7TGM - chains A and B; structure by X-ray diffraction, 2.50 A resolution.

# Chain A (and B)
Name: Desferrioxamine synthetase DesD
Source organism: Streptomyces griseoflavus
Notes: chain B of this document is another copy of the same molecule, construct and numbering; everything in this record applies to it too
Amino-acid sequence (612 residues; row label = number of the first residue in the row; numbers below 1 keep their minus sign (Met-19 is residue -19)):
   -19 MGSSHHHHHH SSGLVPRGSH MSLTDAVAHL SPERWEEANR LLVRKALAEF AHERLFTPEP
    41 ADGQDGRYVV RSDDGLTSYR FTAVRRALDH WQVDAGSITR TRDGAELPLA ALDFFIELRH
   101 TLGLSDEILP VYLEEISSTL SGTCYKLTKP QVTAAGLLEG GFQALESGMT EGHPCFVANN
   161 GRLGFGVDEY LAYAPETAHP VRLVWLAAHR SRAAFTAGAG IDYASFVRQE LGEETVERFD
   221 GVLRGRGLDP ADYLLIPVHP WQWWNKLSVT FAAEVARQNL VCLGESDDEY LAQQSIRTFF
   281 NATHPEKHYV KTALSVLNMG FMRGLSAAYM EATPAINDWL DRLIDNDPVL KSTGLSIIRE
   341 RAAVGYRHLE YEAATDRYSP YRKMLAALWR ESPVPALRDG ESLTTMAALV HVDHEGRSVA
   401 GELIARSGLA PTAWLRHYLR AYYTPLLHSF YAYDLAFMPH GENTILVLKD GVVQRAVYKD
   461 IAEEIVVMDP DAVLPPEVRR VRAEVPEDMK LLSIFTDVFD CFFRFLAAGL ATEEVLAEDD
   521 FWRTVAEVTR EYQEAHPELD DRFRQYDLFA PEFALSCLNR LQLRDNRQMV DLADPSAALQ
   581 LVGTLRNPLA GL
Disordered / not traced: -19 to -1 (chain B: -19 to 0)
Ion coordination: Mg2+: Glu442, Asn443, Asp460 (together with LMS, phosphate ion)
Ligand contacts: I3U / LMS: Gly152, His153, Pro154, Phe156, Asn159, Gln274, Ser275, Ile276, Asn298, Met299, Phe301, Arg303, Ala387, Met438, His440, Gly441, Glu442, Asn443, Asp460, Glu464, Thr496, Asp497, Leu558, Leu561, Met569, Val570, Leu579
What the authors report for this chain:
  - binding site for the ligand I3U: Phe156, Met299, Arg303, Met438, Thr496, Asp497, Leu558, Leu561, Met569, Val570, Leu579
  - contacts within the chain: Met299-Met569 (hydrophobic contact), Phe301-Val570 (hydrophobic contact)
  - conformationally variable residues (order/disorder transition): Asn566 to Ser576

# Chain A / chain B interface
Pairs across the interface (82; chain A residue first):
  Ser2(A) - Trp244(B)
  Leu3(A) - Val184(B)  hydrophobic
  Leu3(A) - Trp243(B)
  Leu3(A) - Trp244(B)  hydrophobic
  Leu3(A) - Cys262(B)  hydrophobic
  Leu3(A) - Gly264(B)
  Leu3(A) - Glu265(B)
  Thr4(A) - Cys262(B)
  Ala6(A) - Trp244(B)  hydrophobic
  Val7(A) - Trp243(B)  hydrophobic
  Leu10(A) - Ser248(B)
  Leu10(A) - Ala256(B)
  Ser11(A) - Ala256(B)
  Pro12(A) - Ala256(B)
  Pro12(A) - Gln258(B)
  Trp15(A) - Ala253(B)  hydrophobic
  Trp15(A) - Ala256(B)  hydrophobic
  Trp15(A) - Arg257(B)
  Leu92(A) - Ala253(B)  hydrophobic
  Asp93(A) - Glu350(B)
  Ile96(A) - Glu350(B)
  Arg99(A) - Ala353(B)  hydrogen bond (side chain-backbone)
  Arg99(A) - Ala354(B)
  Leu109(A) - Ala354(B)  hydrophobic
  Pro110(A) - Tyr351(B)
  Pro110(A) - Ala354(B)
  Pro110(A) - Thr355(B)
  Pro110(A) - Tyr361(B)  hydrophobic
  Val111(A) - Tyr361(B)
  Leu113(A) - Tyr351(B)
  Leu113(A) - Ala354(B)  hydrophobic
  Glu114(A) - Thr250(B)  hydrogen bond
  Glu114(A) - Tyr351(B)
  Glu114(A) - Tyr361(B)  hydrogen bond
  Ser117(A) - Val249(B)
  Ser121(A) - Ala252(B)
  Phe165(A) - Val249(B)
  Gly166(A) - Trp244(B)
  Val167(A) - Trp244(B)  hydrogen bond (backbone-backbone)
  Val167(A) - Ser248(B)
  Val167(A) - Val249(B)
  Asp168(A) - Trp244(B)
  Val184(A) - Leu3(B)  hydrophobic
  Trp243(A) - Leu3(B)
  Trp243(A) - Val7(B)  hydrophobic
  Trp244(A) - Ser2(B)
  Trp244(A) - Leu3(B)  hydrophobic
  Trp244(A) - Ala6(B)  hydrophobic
  Trp244(A) - Gly166(B)
  Trp244(A) - Val167(B)  hydrogen bond (backbone-backbone)
  Trp244(A) - Asp168(B)
  Ser248(A) - Val167(B)
  Val249(A) - Ser117(B)
  Val249(A) - Phe165(B)
  Val249(A) - Val167(B)
  Thr250(A) - Glu114(B)  hydrogen bond
  Ala252(A) - Ser121(B)
  Ala253(A) - Trp15(B)  hydrophobic
  Ala253(A) - Leu92(B)  hydrophobic
  Val255(A) - Leu10(B)  hydrophobic
  Ala256(A) - Leu10(B)
  Ala256(A) - Ser11(B)
  Ala256(A) - Pro12(B)
  Ala256(A) - Trp15(B)  hydrophobic
  Gln258(A) - Pro12(B)
  Cys262(A) - Leu3(B)  hydrophobic
  Cys262(A) - Thr4(B)
  Gly264(A) - Leu3(B)
  Glu265(A) - Leu3(B)
  Glu350(A) - Asp93(B)
  Glu350(A) - Ile96(B)
  Tyr351(A) - Pro110(B)
  Tyr351(A) - Leu113(B)
  Tyr351(A) - Glu114(B)
  Ala353(A) - Arg99(B)  hydrogen bond (backbone-side chain)
  Ala354(A) - Arg99(B)
  Ala354(A) - Leu109(B)  hydrophobic
  Ala354(A) - Leu113(B)  hydrophobic
  Thr355(A) - Pro110(B)
  Tyr361(A) - Pro110(B)  hydrophobic
  Tyr361(A) - Val111(B)
  Tyr361(A) - Glu114(B)  hydrogen bond
Other interface residues (no listed pair), chain A (50 interface residues in all): Met1, Ser118, Glu169, Asn245, Arg257, Leu263
Other interface residues (no listed pair), chain B (50 interface residues in all): Met1, Ser118, Glu169, Asn245, Val255, Leu263

# In short
The chain A/chain B interface involves 50 residues from each chain; the contacts include 8 hydrogen bonds.
Polar contacts include Arg99(A)-Ala353(B), Glu114(A)-Thr250(B) and Glu114(A)-Tyr361(B). Chain A binds I3U /
LMS. From the paper: a binding site for the ligand I3U at Phe156(A), Met299(A) and Arg303(A) among others;
conformational variability at Asn566(A).
Chain A and chain B are both Desferrioxamine synthetase DesD (Streptomyces griseoflavus); the structure,
Crystal structure of HSC-AMS bound DesD, the desferrioxamine synthetase from the Streptomyces griseoflavus
ferrimycin biosynthetic pathway, was determined by X-ray diffraction, deposited together with 7TGJ, 7TGK and
7TGL.
